Entry 6OGZ (electron microscopy, 3.60 A resolution); this record covers chains A and F of the 13 polymer chains in the assembly.

== Chain A ==
Protein: RNA-dependent RNA polymerase of rotavirus A
From: Rotavirus A
Notes: EC 2.7.7.48
Reference sequence: G0YZJ9 (G0YZJ9_9REOV); residues 1-1088 here = UniProt positions 1-1088
Amino-acid sequence (1088 residues; each row starts with the number of its first residue):
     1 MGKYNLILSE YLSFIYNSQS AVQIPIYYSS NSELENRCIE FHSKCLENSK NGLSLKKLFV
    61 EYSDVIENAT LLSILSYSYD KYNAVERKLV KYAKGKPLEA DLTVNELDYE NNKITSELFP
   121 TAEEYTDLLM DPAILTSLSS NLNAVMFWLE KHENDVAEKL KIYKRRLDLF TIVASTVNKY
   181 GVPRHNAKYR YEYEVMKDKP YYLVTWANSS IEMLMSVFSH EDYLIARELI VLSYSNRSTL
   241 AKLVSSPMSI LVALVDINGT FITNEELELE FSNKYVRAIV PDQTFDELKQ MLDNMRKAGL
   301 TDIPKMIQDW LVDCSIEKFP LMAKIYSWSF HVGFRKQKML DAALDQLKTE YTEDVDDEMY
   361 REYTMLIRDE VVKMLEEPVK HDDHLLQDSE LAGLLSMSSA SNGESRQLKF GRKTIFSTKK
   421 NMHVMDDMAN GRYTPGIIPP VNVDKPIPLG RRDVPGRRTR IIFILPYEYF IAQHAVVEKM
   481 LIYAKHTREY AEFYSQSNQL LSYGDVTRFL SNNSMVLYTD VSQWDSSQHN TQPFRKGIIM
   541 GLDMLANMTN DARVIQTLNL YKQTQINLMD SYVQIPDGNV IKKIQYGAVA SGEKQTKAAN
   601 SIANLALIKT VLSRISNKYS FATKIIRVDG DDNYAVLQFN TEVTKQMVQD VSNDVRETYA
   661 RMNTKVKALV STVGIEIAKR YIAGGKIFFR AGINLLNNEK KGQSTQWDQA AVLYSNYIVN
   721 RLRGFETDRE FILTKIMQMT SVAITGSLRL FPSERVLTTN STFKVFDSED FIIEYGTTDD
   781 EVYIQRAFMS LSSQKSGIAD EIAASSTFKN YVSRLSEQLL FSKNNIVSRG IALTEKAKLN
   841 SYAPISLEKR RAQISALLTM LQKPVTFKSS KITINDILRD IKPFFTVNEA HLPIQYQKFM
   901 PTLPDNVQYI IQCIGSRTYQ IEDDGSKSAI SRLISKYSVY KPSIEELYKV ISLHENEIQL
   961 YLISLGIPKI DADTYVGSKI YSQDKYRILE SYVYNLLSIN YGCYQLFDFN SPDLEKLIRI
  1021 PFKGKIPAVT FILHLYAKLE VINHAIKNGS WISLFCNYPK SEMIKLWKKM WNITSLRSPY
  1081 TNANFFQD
Not modelled in the structure: 1, 1084-1088
Small-molecule neighbours:
  - GTP (guanosine-5'-triphosphate): Tyr11, Ile15, Asn83, Ser139, Ser140, Asn143, Arg184, His185, Tyr189, Gln738, Arg749
  - UTP (uridine 5'-triphosphate): Arg452, Arg457, Arg458, Arg460, Ile462, Asp520, Val521, Ser522, Gln523, Trp524, Asp525, Ser591, Gly592, Thr596, Asn600, Asp631, Asp632
From the paper describing this entry:
  - binding site for the 18-nt RNA strand: Lys679, Arg680, Arg690, Arg723, Ile944
  - conformationally variable residues (domain motion, helix shift, loop rearrangement, order/disorder transition): Asn31 to Ala69, Ser398 to Ser401, Pro968 to Lys979, Asn1072 to Asp1088

== Chain F ==
Protein: Inner capsid protein VP2
From: Rotavirus A
Reference sequence: G0YZK0 (G0YZK0_9REOV); residues 1-887 here = UniProt positions 1-887
Amino-acid sequence (887 residues; numbered 1 to 887; the number before each row is that of its first residue):
     1 MAYRKRGARR ETNLKQDDRM QEKEENKNVN TNSENKNATK PQLSEKVLSQ KEEVITDNQE
    61 EIKIADEVKK SNKEESKQLL EVLKTKEEHQ KEVQYEILQK TIPTFEPKES ILKKLEDIKP
   121 EQVKKQTKLF RIFEPRQLPV YRANGEKELR NRWYWKLKRD TLPDGDYDVR EYFLNLYDQV
   181 LTEMPDYLLL KDMAVENKNS RDAGKVVDSE TAAICDAIFQ DEETEGVVRR FIAEMRQRVQ
   241 ADRNVVNYPS ILHPIDHAFN EYFLQHQLVE PLNNDIIFNY IPERIRNDVN YILNMDRNLP
   301 STARYIRPNL LQDRLNLHDN FESLWDTITT SNYILARSVV PDLKELVSTE AQIQKMSQDL
   361 QLEALTIQSE TQFLTGINSQ AANDCFKTLI AAMLSQRTMS LDFVTTNYMS LISGMWLLTV
   421 VPNDMFIRES LVACQLAIIN TIIYPAFGMQ RMHYRNGDPQ TPFQIAEQQI QNFQVANWLH
   481 FVNNNQFRQV VIDGVLNQVL NDNIRNGHVV NQLMEALMQL SRQQFPTMPV DYKRSIQRGI
   541 LLLSNRLGQL VDLTRLLAYN YETLMACITM NMQHVQTLTT EKLQLTSVTS LCMLIGNATV
   601 IPSPQTLFHY YNVNVNFHSN YNERINDAVA IITAANRLNL YQKKMKSIVE DFLKRLQIFD
   661 ISRVPDDQMY RLRDRLRLLP VEIRRLDIFN LILMNMEQIE RASDKIAQGV IIAYRDMQLE
   721 RDEMYGYVNI ARNLDGFQQI NLEELMRTGD YAQITNMLLN NQPVALVGAL PFITDSSVIS
   781 LVAKLDATVF AQIVKLRKVD TLKPILYKIN SDSNDFYLVA NYDWVPTSTT KVYKQIPQQF
   841 DFRASMHMLT SNLTFTVYSD LLAFVSADTV EPINAVAFDN MRIMNEL
Not modelled in the structure: 1-84

== Interface between chain A and chain F ==
Residue-residue contacts - 53 pairs, chain A then chain F:
  Leu254(A) - Lys86(F)  hydrogen bond (backbone-side chain)
  Asp256(A) - Lys86(F)  salt bridge
  Glu265(A) - Ser369(F)
  Ala278(A) - Lys86(F)
  Asp282(A) - Thr85(F)
  Phe285(A) - Thr85(F)
  Phe285(A) - Lys86(F)
  Glu358(A) - Thr349(F)  hydrogen bond
  Glu358(A) - Ser379(F)
  Arg361(A) - Glu350(F)
  Glu362(A) - Thr349(F)
  Glu362(A) - Ile353(F)
  Met365(A) - Glu350(F)
  Met365(A) - Ile353(F)  hydrophobic
  Met365(A) - Gln354(F)
  Asp369(A) - Gln354(F)
  Arg488(A) - Gln368(F)  hydrogen bond (side chain-backbone)
  Arg488(A) - Ser369(F)  hydrogen bond (side chain-backbone)
  Arg488(A) - Glu370(F)
  Arg488(A) - Thr371(F)
  Phe509(A) - Ser369(F)
  Lys609(A) - Phe373(F)
  Ser613(A) - Leu374(F)
  Ser613(A) - Thr375(F)
  Ser613(A) - Gly376(F)  hydrogen bond (side chain-backbone)
  Arg614(A) - Asn378(F)
  Ser616(A) - Thr375(F)  hydrogen bond
  Ser616(A) - Thr586(F)
  Asn617(A) - Asn378(F)  hydrogen bond
  Asn617(A) - Ala381(F)
  Asn617(A) - Gln584(F)
  Lys618(A) - Gln584(F)  hydrogen bond (backbone-side chain)
  Ser620(A) - Gln584(F)
  Ser620(A) - Thr586(F)
  Phe621(A) - Val404(F)
  Ala622(A) - Val404(F)  hydrophobic
  Thr623(A) - Thr371(F)
  Thr623(A) - Phe373(F)
  Lys624(A) - Glu370(F)  salt bridge
  Lys624(A) - Thr371(F)  hydrogen bond (backbone-backbone)
  Ile625(A) - Thr371(F)
  Ile626(A) - Thr371(F)
  Asn640(A) - Asp402(F)  hydrogen bond
  Asn640(A) - Phe403(F)  hydrogen bond (side chain-backbone)
  Thr641(A) - Lys91(F)
  Glu642(A) - His89(F)  salt bridge
  Val643(A) - His89(F)
  Thr644(A) - His89(F)
  Thr644(A) - Glu92(F)
  Lys645(A) - Lys86(F)
  Lys645(A) - Glu88(F)
  Lys645(A) - Glu92(F)
  Gln646(A) - Glu92(F)
Interface residues without a listed pair, chain A (41 interface residues in all): Ile279, Val280, Cys314, Arg368, Lys373, Glu489, Leu612, Tyr619
Interface residues without a listed pair, chain F (30 interface residues in all): Glu87, Glu363, Ile377, Thr406

== In short ==
41 residues of chain A and 30 residues of chain F are in contact, with 11 hydrogen bonds and 3 salt bridges.
Polar contacts include Asp256(A)-Lys86(F), Lys624(A)-Glu370(F) and Glu642(A)-His89(F). From the paper: a
binding site for the 18-nt RNA strand at Lys679(A), Arg680(A) and Arg690(A) among others; conformational
variability at Asn31(A), Ser398(A) and Pro968(A) among others.
Chain A is RNA-dependent RNA polymerase of rotavirus A and chain F is Inner capsid protein VP2, both from
Rotavirus A; the structure, In situ structure of Rotavirus RNA-dependent RNA polymerase at
transcript-elongated state, was determined by electron microscopy together with 6OGY from the same study.
